Entry 9K8R (X-ray diffraction, 3.10 A resolution); this record covers chains A and B.

Chain A (and B):
Name: Spm14
Organism: Spiromastix sp. SCSIO F190
Notes: chain B of this document is another copy of the same molecule, construct and numbering; everything in this record applies to it too
Sequence (293 residues; row label = number of the first residue in the row):
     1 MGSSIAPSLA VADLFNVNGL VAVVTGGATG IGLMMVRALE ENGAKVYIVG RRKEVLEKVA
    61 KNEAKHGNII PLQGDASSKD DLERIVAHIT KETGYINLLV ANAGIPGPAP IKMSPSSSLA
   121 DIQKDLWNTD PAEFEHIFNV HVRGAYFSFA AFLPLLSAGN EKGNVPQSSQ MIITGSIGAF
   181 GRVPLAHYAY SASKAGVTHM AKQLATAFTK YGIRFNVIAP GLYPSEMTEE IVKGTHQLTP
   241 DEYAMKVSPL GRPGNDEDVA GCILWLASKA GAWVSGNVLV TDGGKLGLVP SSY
Unresolved in the structure: 1-5 (chain B: 1-6)
Ligand contacts: NADP (NAP; NADP nicotinamide-adenine-dinucleotide phosphate): G26, T29, G30, I31, G32, V49, G50, R51, R52, G74, D75, A76, S77, N102, A103, G104, I105, V140, H141, T174, G175, S176, Y190, K194, P220, G221, L222, Y223, S225, E226, M227, T228

How chain A and chain B interact:
Pairs across the interface (101):
  A6(A) - E257(B)
  P7(A) - E257(B)
  S8(A) - E257(B)
  L9(A) - R37(B)
  L9(A) - E41(B)
  L9(A) - N42(B)  hydrogen bond (backbone-side chain)
  L9(A) - E257(B)
  L9(A) - A260(B)  hydrophobic
  A10(A) - N42(B)
  V11(A) - A12(B)  hydrophobic
  V11(A) - F15(B)
  V11(A) - N42(B)  hydrogen bond (backbone-side chain)
  L14(A) - E257(B)
  L14(A) - A260(B)  hydrophobic
  L14(A) - L264(B)  hydrophobic
  F15(A) - V11(B)
  F15(A) - F15(B)  hydrophobic
  F15(A) - G261(B)
  F15(A) - L264(B)  hydrophobic
  E41(A) - L9(B)  hydrogen bond (side chain-backbone)
  E41(A) - A10(B)
  N42(A) - L9(B)  hydrogen bond (side chain-backbone)
  N42(A) - A10(B)
  N42(A) - V11(B)  hydrogen bond (side chain-backbone)
  K202(A) - Y293(B)  hydrogen bond (side chain-backbone)
  T206(A) - G287(B)  hydrogen bond (side chain-backbone)
  T206(A) - L288(B)
  T209(A) - P249(B)
  T209(A) - L250(B)
  K210(A) - P249(B)
  R214(A) - L250(B)
  L222(A) - W273(B)
  Y223(A) - W273(B)
  S248(A) - W273(B)  hydrogen bond
  P249(A) - T209(B)
  P249(A) - K210(B)
  L250(A) - T209(B)
  L250(A) - R214(B)
  L250(A) - A272(B)
  L250(A) - W273(B)
  R252(A) - W273(B)  hydrogen bond (backbone-side chain)
  P253(A) - W273(B)
  G254(A) - W273(B)
  E257(A) - P7(B)
  E257(A) - L9(B)
  E257(A) - L14(B)
  E257(A) - K269(B)  salt bridge
  D258(A) - A270(B)
  D258(A) - W273(B)
  A260(A) - L14(B)  hydrophobic
  G261(A) - F15(B)
  G261(A) - W265(B)
  G261(A) - A270(B)
  C262(A) - W265(B)
  L264(A) - V11(B)  hydrophobic
  L264(A) - L14(B)  hydrophobic
  L264(A) - F15(B)  hydrophobic
  W265(A) - G261(B)
  W265(A) - C262(B)
  W265(A) - W265(B)  hydrophobic
  W265(A) - L279(B)  hydrophobic
  K269(A) - E257(B)  salt bridge
  A270(A) - D258(B)
  A270(A) - G261(B)
  A272(A) - L250(B)
  W273(A) - L222(B)
  W273(A) - Y223(B)
  W273(A) - S248(B)
  W273(A) - L250(B)
  W273(A) - R252(B)  hydrogen bond (side chain-backbone)
  W273(A) - P253(B)
  W273(A) - G254(B)
  W273(A) - D258(B)
  W273(A) - T281(B)
  W273(A) - D282(B)
  W273(A) - G283(B)  hydrogen bond (backbone-backbone)
  V274(A) - V280(B)
  S275(A) - D282(B)
  S275(A) - G284(B)
  G276(A) - Y293(B)
  N277(A) - V278(B)
  N277(A) - L279(B)
  N277(A) - V280(B)  hydrogen bond (side chain-backbone)
  N277(A) - Y293(B)
  V278(A) - N277(B)
  V278(A) - Y293(B)  hydrogen bond (backbone-side chain)
  L279(A) - W265(B)  hydrophobic
  L279(A) - N277(B)
  V280(A) - V274(B)
  V280(A) - N277(B)  hydrogen bond (backbone-side chain)
  T281(A) - W273(B)
  D282(A) - W273(B)
  D282(A) - S275(B)
  G283(A) - W273(B)  hydrogen bond (backbone-backbone)
  G284(A) - S275(B)
  G287(A) - T206(B)  hydrogen bond (backbone-side chain)
  L288(A) - T206(B)
  Y293(A) - K202(B)  hydrogen bond (backbone-side chain)
  Y293(A) - G276(B)
  Y293(A) - N277(B)
  Y293(A) - V278(B)  hydrogen bond (side chain-backbone)
Interface residues without a listed pair, chain A (56 interface residues in all): A12, N16, M34, R37, A38, S168, G221, D256
Interface residues without a listed pair, chain B (55 interface residues in all): S8, N16, M34, A38, S168, G221, D256

In short:
The interface between chain A and chain B involves 56 residues on one side and 55 on the other, with 18
hydrogen bonds and 2 salt bridges. Polar contacts include E257(A)-K269(B), L9(A)-N42(B) and V11(A)-N42(B).
Chain A binds NADP.
Chain A and chain B are both Spm14 (Spiromastix sp. SCSIO F190); the structure, Structure of Promiscuous short
chain dehydrogenase Spm14 in complex with NADPH, was determined by X-ray diffraction, deposited together with
9K8Q.
